PDB entry 1S5F | X-ray diffraction, 2.60 A resolution | chains A and F of the 6 polymer chains in the assembly

# Chain A
Name: Cholera enterotoxin, A chain
Source organism: Vibrio cholerae
Notes: EC 2.4.2.36
UniProtKB: P01555 (CHTA_VIBCH); residues 1-240 here correspond to UniProt positions 19-258 (UniProt number = residue number + 18)
Chain sequence (240 residues; each row starts with the number of its first residue):
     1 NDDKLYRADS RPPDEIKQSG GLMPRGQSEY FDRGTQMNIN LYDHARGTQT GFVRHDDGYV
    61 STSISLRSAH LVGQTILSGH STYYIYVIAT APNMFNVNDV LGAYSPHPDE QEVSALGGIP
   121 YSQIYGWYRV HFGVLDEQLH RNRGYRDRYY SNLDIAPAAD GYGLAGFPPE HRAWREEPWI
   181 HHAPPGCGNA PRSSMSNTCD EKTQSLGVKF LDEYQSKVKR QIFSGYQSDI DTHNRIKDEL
Disordered / not traced: 33-35, 190-197, 236-240
Curated features (UniProtKB/Swiss-Prot):
  - active site: Glu112
  - binding site (NAD(+)): Arg7 to Ser10, Met23 to Arg25
Disulfide bonds: Cys187-Cys199
Metal / ion sites: Na+: Asn1, Thr90, Tyr150, Leu153

# Chain F
Name: cholera toxin B protein (CTB)
Source organism: Vibrio cholerae
UniProtKB: P01556 (CHTB_VIBCH); residues 1-103 here correspond to UniProt positions 22-124 (UniProt number = residue number + 21)
Chain sequence (103 residues; row label = number of the first residue in the row):
     1 TPQNITDLCA EYHNTQIHTL NDKIFSYTES LAGKREMAII TFKNGATFQV EVPGSQHIDS
    61 QKKAIERMKD TLRIAYLTEA KVEKLCVWNN KTPHAIAAIS MAN
Disulfide bonds: Cys9-Cys86
Small-molecule neighbours: beta-D-galactopyranose (GAL): Glu51, Gln56, His57, Gln61, Trp88, Asn90, Lys91

# How chain A and chain F interact
Residue-residue contacts - 18 pairs, chain A then chain F:
  Arg148(A) with Asn103(F)
  Tyr149(A) with Glu79(F)
  Arg220(A) with Tyr76(F), hydrogen bond (side chain-backbone); Leu77(F), hydrogen bond (side chain-backbone); Glu79(F), salt bridge
  Gln221(A) with Thr78(F), hydrogen bond (side chain-backbone)
  Ser224(A) with Ile74(F); Leu77(F); Thr78(F)
  Gly225(A) with Thr78(F)
  Gln227(A) with Ile74(F)
  Ser228(A) with Ile74(F)
  Ile230(A) with Asp70(F); Arg73(F)
  Asp231(A) with Arg67(F), salt bridge; Asp70(F)
  Thr232(A) with Asp70(F), hydrogen bond
  His233(A) with Lys63(F)
Other interface residues (no listed pair), chain A (13 interface residues in all): Lys217
Other interface residues (no listed pair), chain F (11 interface residues in all): Glu66

# Summary
The interface between chain A and chain F involves 13 residues on one side and 11 on the other; the contacts
include 4 hydrogen bonds and 2 salt bridges. Polar pairs include Arg220(A)-Glu79(F), Asp231(A)-Arg67(F) and
Arg220(A)-Tyr76(F). Ligands of chain F: beta-D-galactopyranose.
Here chain A is Cholera enterotoxin, A chain and chain F is cholera toxin B protein (CTB), both from Vibrio
cholerae. Entry 1S5F (Cholera holotoxin, Crystal form 2) was determined by X-ray diffraction together with
1S5B, 1S5C, 1S5D and 1S5E from the same study.
